Entry 8YJZ (electron microscopy, 5.15 A resolution (low resolution: residue-level contacts below are approximate; hydrogen-bond / salt-bridge calls are withheld)); this record covers chains D and H of the 10 polymer chains in the assembly.

Chain D:
Molecule: Flap endonuclease 1
Source organism: Homo sapiens
Notes: EC 3.1.-.-
Reference sequence: P39748 (FEN1_HUMAN); residue numbers follow UniProt; this construct covers 1-380
Chain sequence (380 residues; each row starts with the number of its first residue):
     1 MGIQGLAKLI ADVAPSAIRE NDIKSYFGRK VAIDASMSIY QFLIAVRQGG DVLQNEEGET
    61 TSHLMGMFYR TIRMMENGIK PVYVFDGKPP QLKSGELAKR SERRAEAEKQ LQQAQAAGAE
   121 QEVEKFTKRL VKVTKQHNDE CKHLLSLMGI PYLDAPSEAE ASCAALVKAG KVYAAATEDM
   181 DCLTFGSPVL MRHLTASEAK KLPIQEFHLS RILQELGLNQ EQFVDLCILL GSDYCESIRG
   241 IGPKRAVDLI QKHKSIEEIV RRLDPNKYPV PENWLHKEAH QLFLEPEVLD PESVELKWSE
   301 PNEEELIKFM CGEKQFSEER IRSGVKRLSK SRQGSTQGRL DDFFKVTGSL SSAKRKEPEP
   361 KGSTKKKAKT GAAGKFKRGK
Disordered / not traced: 355-380
Swiss-Prot annotation at these positions:
  - region: Thr336 to Phe344 (Interaction with PCNA)
  - binding site (Mg(2+)): Asp34, Asp86, Glu158, Glu160, Asp179, Asp181, Asp233
  - binding site (DNA): Arg47, Arg70, Glu158, Gly231, Asp233
  - modified residue: Arg19 (Symmetric dimethylarginine), Lys80 (N6-acetyllysine), Arg100 (Symmetric dimethylarginine), Arg104 (Symmetric dimethylarginine), Ser187 (Phosphoserine), Arg192 (Symmetric dimethylarginine), Ser197 (Phosphoserine), Ser255 (Phosphoserine), Ser293 (Phosphoserine), Ser335 (Phosphoserine), Thr336 (Phosphothreonine), Lys354 (N6-acetyllysine), Thr364 (Phosphothreonine), Lys375 (N6-acetyllysine), Lys377 (N6-acetyllysine), Lys380 (N6-acetyllysine)
  - mutagenesis: Arg29 (R29A: No significant effect on exonuclease activity or flap endonuclease activity), Asp34 (D34A: Loss of flap endonuclease activity but substrate binding activity is retained), Arg47 (R47A: Significantly reduced exonuclease activity and reduced substrate binding. The positions of the cleavage sites are also shifted), Arg70 (R70A: Loss of exonuclease activity and reduced endonuclease activity. Reduced substrate binding), Arg73 (R73A: No significant effect on exonuclease activity or flap endonuclease activity), Lys80 (K80A: No significant effect on exonuclease activity or flap endonuclease activity), Asp86 (D86A: Loss of flap endonuclease activity but substrate binding activity is retained), Arg103 (R103A: No effect on flap endonuclease activity or substrate binding), Glu158 (E158A: Loss of flap endonuclease activity and substrate binding), Asp179 (D179A: No effect on flap endonuclease activity or substrate binding), Asp181 (D181A: Loss of flap endonuclease activity but substrate binding activity is retained), Ser187 (S187A: Fails to translocate from nucleoli to the nuclear plasma; S187D: Diminishes nucleolar localization), 3 further mutagenesis entries in UniProt
What the authors report for this chain:
  - conformationally variable residues (domain motion): Ala116

Chain H:
Molecule: Ribonuclease H2 subunit A
Source organism: Homo sapiens
Notes: EC 3.1.26.4; fragment: subunit A
Reference sequence: O75792 (RNH2A_HUMAN); residue numbers follow UniProt; this construct covers 1-299
Chain sequence (299 residues; numbered 1 to 299; the number before each row is that of its first residue):
     1 MDLSELERDN TGRCRLSSPV PAVCRKEPCV LGVDEAGRGP VLGPMVYAIC YCPLPRLADL
    61 EALKVADSKT LLESERERLF AKMEDTDFVG WALDVLSPNL ISTSMLGRVK YNLNSLSHDT
   121 ATGLIQYALD QGVNVTQVFV DTVGMPETYQ ARLQQSFPGI EVTVKAKADA LYPVVSAASI
   181 CAKVARDQAV KKWQFVEKLQ DLDTDYGSGY PNDPKTKAWL KEHVEPVFGF PQFVRFSWRT
   241 AQTILEKEAE DVIWEDSASE NQEGLRKITS YFLNEGSQAR PRSSHRYFLE RGLESATSL
Swiss-Prot annotation at these positions:
  - binding site (a divalent metal cation): Asp34, Glu35, Asp141
  - modified residue: Met1 (N-acetylmethionine), Thr204 (Phosphothreonine), Thr216 (Phosphothreonine), Ser257 (Phosphoserine), Ser277 (Phosphoserine)
  - natural variant: Asp2 to Leu3 (sequence variant, change not given here; In AGS4), Gly37 (G37S: In AGS4), Arg108 (R108W: In AGS4), Arg186 (R186W: In AGS4), Phe230 (F230L: In AGS4), Arg235 (R235Q: In AGS4), Thr240 (T240M: In AGS4), Arg291 (R291H: In AGS4)
  - mutagenesis: Asp67 (D67A: Loss of enzyme activity), Lys69 (K69A: Strongly reduced enzyme activity), Asn112 (N112A: Reduced enzyme activity), Tyr210 (Y210A: Strongly reduced enzyme activity; Y210F: Loss of enzyme activity), Thr240 (T240A: Strongly reduced enzyme activity)

Interface between chain D and chain H:
Contacting residue pairs (10):
  Gly49(D) - Leu72(H)
  Ala119(D) - Glu75(H)
  Glu120(D) - Leu72(H)
  Glu120(D) - Glu75(H)
  Gln121(D) - Thr70(H)
  Gln121(D) - Leu71(H)
  Gln121(D) - Leu72(H)
  Gln121(D) - Glu75(H)
  Glu124(D) - Thr70(H)
  Glu124(D) - Leu72(H)

Overview:
5 residues of chain D and 4 residues of chain H are in contact. From UniProt: 7 Mg2+-binding residues, 5
DNA-binding residues and 15 mutagenesis sites on chain D; 3 divalent metal cation-binding residues on chain H.
The paper reports conformational variability at Ala116(D).
Here chain D is Flap endonuclease 1 and chain H is Ribonuclease H2 subunit A, both from Homo sapiens. Entry
8YJZ (Structure of the human endogenous PCNA-FEN1-RNase H2 complex - State D) was determined by electron
microscopy together with 8YJH, 8YJL, 8YJQ, 8YJR, 8YJS, 8YJU, 8YJV and 8YJW from the same study.
